PDB entry 6P9L | X-ray diffraction, 2.31 A resolution | chain A

# Chain A
Molecule: 3-oxoacyl-[acyl-carrier-protein] synthase 1
From: Mycobacterium tuberculosis (strain ATCC 25618 / H37Rv)
Notes: EC 2.3.1.41
Reference sequence: P9WQD9 (FAB1_MYCTU); numbering as in UniProt (aligned over 3-416)
Amino-acid sequence (414 residues; row label = number of the first residue in the row):
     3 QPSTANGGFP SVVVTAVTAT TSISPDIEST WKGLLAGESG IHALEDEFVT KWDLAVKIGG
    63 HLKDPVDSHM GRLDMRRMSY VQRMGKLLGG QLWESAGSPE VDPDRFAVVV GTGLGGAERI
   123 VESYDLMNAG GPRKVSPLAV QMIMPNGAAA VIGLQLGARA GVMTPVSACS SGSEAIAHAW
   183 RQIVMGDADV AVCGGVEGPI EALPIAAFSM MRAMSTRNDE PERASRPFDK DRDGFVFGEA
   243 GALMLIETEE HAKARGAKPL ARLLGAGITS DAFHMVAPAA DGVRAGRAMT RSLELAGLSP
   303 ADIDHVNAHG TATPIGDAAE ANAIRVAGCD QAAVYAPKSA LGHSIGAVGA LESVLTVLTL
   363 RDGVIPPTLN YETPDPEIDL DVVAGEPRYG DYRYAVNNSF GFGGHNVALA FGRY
UniProt features mapped onto this chain:
  - active site (For beta-ketoacyl synthase activity): Cys171, His311, His345
  - binding site (substrate): His311, His345
  - site (Interacts with the inhibitor thiolactomycin): Cys171, His311, His345
  - mutagenesis: Asp66 (D66N: Increases resistance to isoniazid), Cys171 (C171A: Loss of activity with hexadecanoyl-CoA; C171Q: Mimics structural changes caused by acyl-enzyme formation), Gly269 (G269S: Increases resistance to isoniazid), His311 (H311A: Loss of activity with hexadecanoyl-CoA), Gly312 (G312S: Increases resistance to isoniazid), Lys340 (K340A: Loss of activity with hexadecanoyl-CoA), His345 (H345A: Loss of activity with hexadecanoyl-CoA), Phe413 (F413L: Increases resistance to isoniazid)
Metal / ion sites: Na+: Asn309, Ala310, Glu354, Asn399, Asn400
Ligand contacts: JFX (4-fluoro-N-(3-methyl-1H-indazol-5-yl)butane-1-sulfonamide): Leu116, Gly117, Glu120, Glu199, Gly200, Pro201, Ile202, Glu203, Pro206, Phe210, Phe239, Gly240, Glu241, His345, Ser346, Ile347
Reported in the primary citation:
  - binding site for JFX: Glu199, Gly200, Ile202
  - mutagenesis - V137A, V142L, I145N, P147L, E199A, G200A, L205P, M277V: increased growth in response to JFX
  - self-association interface (contacts with another copy of this molecule): Leu205, Met277

# Overview
Bound to chain A: compound JFX. Curated annotation (UniProt) lists 3 active-site residues, substrate-binding
residues His311 and His345 and 8 mutagenesis sites. The paper reports a binding site for JFX at Glu199, Gly200
and Ile202; V137A, V142L and I145N, among others, increase growth in response to JFX; 8 substitutions were
tested in all.
Chain A is 3-oxoacyl-[acyl-carrier-protein] synthase 1 (Mycobacterium tuberculosis (strain ATCC 25618 /
H37Rv)); the structure, Crystal structure of Mycobacterium tuberculosis KasA in complex with JFX, was
determined by X-ray diffraction, deposited together with 6P9K and 6P9M.
